8CWW - chains E and J of the 11 polymer chains in the assembly; structure by electron microscopy, 2.74 A resolution.

[Chain E]
Name: Histone H3
Source organism: Xenopus laevis
Amino-acid sequence (135 residues; each row starts with the number of its first residue):
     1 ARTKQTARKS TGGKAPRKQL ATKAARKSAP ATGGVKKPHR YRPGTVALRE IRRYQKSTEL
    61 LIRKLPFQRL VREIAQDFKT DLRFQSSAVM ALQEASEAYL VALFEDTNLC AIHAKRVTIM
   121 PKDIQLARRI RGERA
Disordered / not traced: 1-37, 135

[Chain J]
Molecule: Widom 601 DNA
Sequence (146 nucleotides; each row starts with the number of its first residue; numbers below 1 keep their minus sign (DT-72 is residue -72)):
   -72 TGGAGAATCC CGGTGCCGAG GCCGCTCAAT TGGTCGTAGA CAGCTCTAGC ACCGCTTAAA
   -12 CGCACGTACG CGCTGTCCCC CGCGTTTTAA CCGCCAAGGG GATTACTCCC TAGTCTCCAG
    48 GCACGTGTCA GATATATACA TCCTGT

[Interface between chain E and chain J]
Residue-residue contacts (15; chain E residue first):
  Tyr41(E) with DC70(J), phosphate contact
  Arg42(E) with DA-5(J), salt bridge to the phosphate; DC70(J), hydrogen bond to the phosphate
  Thr45(E) with DC70(J), hydrogen bond to the phosphate
  Arg63(E) with DA-13(J), salt bridge to the phosphate
  Arg72(E) with DC-23(J), salt bridge to the phosphate
  Arg83(E) with DC-23(J), phosphate contact
  Phe84(E) with DG-24(J), sugar contact; DC-23(J), phosphate contact
  Gln85(E) with DG-24(J), phosphate contact
  Ser86(E) with DG-24(J), phosphate contact
  Arg116(E) with DG-3(J), phosphate contact; DC-2(J), phosphate contact
  Val117(E) with DG-3(J), hydrogen bond to the phosphate
  Thr118(E) with DG-3(J), hydrogen bond to the phosphate
Interface residues without a listed pair, chain E (15 interface residues in all): His39, Arg40, Met120
Interface residues without a listed pair, chain J (11 interface residues in all): DA-14, DC-4, DC69, DT71

[Overview]
15 residues of chain E face 11 of chain J across their interface, with 4 hydrogen bonds and 3 salt bridges.
Polar pairs include Arg42(E)-DC70(J), Thr45(E)-DC70(J) and Val117(E)-DG-3(J).
Here chain E is Histone H3 (Xenopus laevis) and chain J is Widom 601 DNA. Entry 8CWW (Structure of S.
cerevisiae Hop1 CBR bound to a nucleosome) was determined by electron microscopy (same publication as 8CZE).
